PDB entry 7GW1 | X-ray diffraction, 1.75 A resolution | chains A and D

# Chain A
Name: B-cell lymphoma 6 protein
Organism: Homo sapiens
UniProtKB: P41182 (BCL6_HUMAN); numbering as in UniProt (aligned over 5-129)
Amino-acid sequence (128 residues; row label = number of the first residue in the row):
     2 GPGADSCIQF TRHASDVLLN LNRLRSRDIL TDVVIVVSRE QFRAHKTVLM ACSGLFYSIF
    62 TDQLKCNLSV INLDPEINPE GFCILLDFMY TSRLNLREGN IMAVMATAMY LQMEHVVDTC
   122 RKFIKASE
Not modelled in the structure: 2-5
Sequence notes: expression tag (2-4)
Residues lining bound ligands: A1ACW (5-[(2-chloro-5-fluoropyrimidin-4-yl)amino]-1,3-dihydro-2H-indol-2-one): Asn21, Arg24, Leu25, Arg28, Met51, Ala52, Cys53, Ser54, Gly55, Tyr58, Gln113, Met114, Glu115
Swiss-Prot annotation at these positions:
  - mutagenesis: Asn21 (N21K: Abolishes interaction with NCOR2 and HDAC2, no effect on interaction with CTBP1 and transcriptional autoinhibition; when associated with A-116 and 376-Q--Q-379), Ser59 (S59A: Abolished ubiquitination by the SCF(FBXL17) complex), His116 (H116A: Abolishes interaction with NCOR2 and HDAC2, no effect on interaction with CTBP1 and transcriptional autoinhibition; when associated with K-21 and 376-Q--Q-379)

# Chain D
Name: WVIP tetrapeptide
Amino-acid sequence (6 residues; each row starts with the number of its first residue; numbering starts at 0):
     0 XWVIPA
Modified / non-standard residues: ACE (acetyl group) at position 0

# Interface between chain A and chain D
Residue-residue contacts - 12 pairs, chain A then chain D:
  Cys8(A) - Pro4(D)
  Ile9(A) - Trp1(D)  hydrophobic
  Ile9(A) - Val2(D)
  Gln10(A) - ACE_0(D)
  Gln10(A) - Trp1(D)
  Gln10(A) - Val2(D)  hydrogen bond (backbone-backbone)
  Gln10(A) - Pro4(D)
  Phe11(A) - ACE_0(D)
  Phe11(A) - Trp1(D)
  Thr12(A) - ACE_0(D)  hydrogen bond (backbone-backbone)
  Thr12(A) - Val2(D)
  Arg13(A) - ACE_0(D)
Also at the interface, not in a pair above, chain D (5 interface residues in all): Ile3

# Summary
6 residues of chain A and 5 residues of chain D are in contact, with 2 hydrogen bonds. Backbone hydrogen bonds
pair Gln10(A)-Val2(D) and Thr12(A)-ACE_0(D). Ligands of chain A: compound A1ACW. Curated annotation (UniProt)
lists 3 mutagenesis sites on chain A.
Chain A is B-cell lymphoma 6 protein (Homo sapiens) and chain D is WVIP tetrapeptide; the structure, Crystal
Structure of B-cell lymphoma 6 protein BTB domain in complex with ligand 5 at 1.29 ..., was determined by
X-ray diffraction (same publication as 7GUD, 7GUE, 7GUF, 7GUG, 7GUH, 7GUI and 126 further entries).
